8TDV - chains A and B of the 6 polymer chains in the assembly; structure by electron microscopy, 3.44 A resolution.

Chain A (and B):
Name: Deoxynucleoside triphosphate triphosphohydrolase SAMHD1
From: Homo sapiens
Notes: EC 3.1.5.-; chain B of this document is another copy of the same molecule, construct and numbering; everything in this record applies to it too
UniProtKB: Q9Y3Z3 (SAMH1_HUMAN); residue numbers follow UniProt; this construct covers 1-626
Amino-acid sequence (626 residues; each row starts with the number of its first residue):
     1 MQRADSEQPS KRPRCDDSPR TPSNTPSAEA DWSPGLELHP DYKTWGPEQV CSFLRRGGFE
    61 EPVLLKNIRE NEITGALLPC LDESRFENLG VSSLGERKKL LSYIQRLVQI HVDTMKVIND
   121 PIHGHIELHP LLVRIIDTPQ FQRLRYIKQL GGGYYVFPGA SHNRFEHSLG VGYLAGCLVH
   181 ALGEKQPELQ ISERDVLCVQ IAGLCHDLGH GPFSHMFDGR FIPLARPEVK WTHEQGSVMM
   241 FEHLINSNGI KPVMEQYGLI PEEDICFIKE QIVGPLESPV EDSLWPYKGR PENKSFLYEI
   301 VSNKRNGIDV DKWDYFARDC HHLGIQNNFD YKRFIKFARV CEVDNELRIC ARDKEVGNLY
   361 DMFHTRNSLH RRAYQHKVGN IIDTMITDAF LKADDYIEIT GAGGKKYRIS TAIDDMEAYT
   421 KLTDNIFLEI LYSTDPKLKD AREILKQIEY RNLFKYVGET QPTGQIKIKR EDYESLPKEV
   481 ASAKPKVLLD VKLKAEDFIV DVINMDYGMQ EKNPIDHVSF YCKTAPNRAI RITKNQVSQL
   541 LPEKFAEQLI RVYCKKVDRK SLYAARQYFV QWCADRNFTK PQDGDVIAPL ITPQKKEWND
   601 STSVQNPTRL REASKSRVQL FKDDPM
Unresolved in the structure: 1-113, 488-490, 506-513, 525-527, 534-546, 580-626 (chain B: 1-112, 278-281, 463-468, 489-491, 505-513, 521-548, 580-626)
Bound ions: Fe ion: His167, His206, Asp207, Asp311
Curated features (UniProtKB/Swiss-Prot):
  - active site: His233
  - binding site (GTP): Lys116, Val117, Asp137, Gln142, Arg145, Arg451, Lys455, Lys523
  - binding site (dATP): Asn119, Gln149, Val156, Arg164, His210, His215, Lys312, Tyr315, Asp319, Arg333, Arg352, Lys354, Asn358, Arg366, Gln375, His376, Lys377, Lys523
  - binding site (dCTP): Asn119, Gln149, Val156, Arg164, His210, His215, Lys312, Tyr315, Asp319, Arg333, Arg352, Lys354, Arg366, Arg372, Gln375, His376, Lys377, Lys523
  - binding site (dGTP): Asn119, Gln149, Leu150, Val156, Arg164, Lys312, Tyr315, Asp319, Arg333, Arg352, Lys354, Asn358, Arg366, Tyr374, Gln375, His376, Lys377, Lys523
  - binding site (dTTP): Asn119, Gln149, Val156, Arg164, His210, His215, Lys312, Tyr315, Asp319, Arg333, Arg352, Lys354, Gln375, His376, Lys377, Lys523
  - binding site (Mn(2+)): His167, His206, Asp207, Asp311
  - modified residue: Met1 (N-acetylmethionine), Ser18 (Phosphoserine), Thr21 (Phosphothreonine), Thr25 (Phosphothreonine), Ser33 (Phosphoserine), Ser93 (Phosphoserine), Thr592 (Microbial infection: Phosphothreonine)
  - cross-link (Glycyl lysine isopeptide (Lys-Gly)): Lys467 (interchain with G-Cter in SUMO2), Lys469 (interchain with G-Cter in SUMO2), Lys492 (interchain with G-Cter in SUMO2), Lys622 (interchain with G-Cter in SUMO2)
  - natural variant: Asp120 to His123 (deletion: In AGS5), His123 (H123P: In AGS5), Arg143 (R143C: In AGS5; R143H: In AGS5), Arg145 (R145Q: In AGS5), His167 (H167Y: In AGS5), Ile201 (I201N: In AGS5 and CHBL2), Gly209 (G209S: In AGS5), Met254 (M254V: In AGS5), Arg290 (R290H: In AGS5), Leu369 (L369S: In AGS5), Met385 (M385V: In AGS5), Ile448 (I448T: In AGS5), 1 further natural variant entry in UniProt
  - mutagenesis: Leu77 (L77F: Increased stability of the tetramer and increased deoxynucleoside triphosphate (dNTPase) activity; when associated with F-77 and F-80 and R-111), Cys80 (C80F: Increased stability of the tetramer and increased deoxynucleoside triphosphate (dNTPase) activity; when associated with F-77 and R-111), His111 (H111R: Increased stability of the tetramer and increased deoxynucleoside triphosphate (dNTPase) activity; when associated with F-77 and F-80), Asp137 (D137A: Impairs homotetramerization and nearly abolishes dNTPase activity), Gln142 (Q142E/A: Impairs homotetramerization and nearly abolishes dNTPase activity; when associated with K-145), Arg143 (R143A: Abolished ability to restrict infection by viruses), Arg145 (R145A: Impairs homotetramerization and nearly abolishes dNTPase activity. Abolished ability to restrict infection by viruses; R145K: Impairs homotetramerization and nearly abolishes dNTPase activity ...), Gln149 (Q149A: Abolished dNTPase activity without affecting homotetramerization. Abolished dNTPase activity; when associated with A-319), Arg164 (R164A: Abolished ability to restrict infection by viruses), His167 (H167A: Abolished ability to restrict infection by viruses), His206 to Asp207 (Abolishes zinc binding and dNTPase activity. Does not affect ability to promote DNA end resection at stalled replication forks), His206 (H206A: Abolished ability to restrict infection by viruses), 33 further mutagenesis entries in UniProt
From the paper describing this entry:
  - binding site for the 6-nt RNA strand: Asp137, Arg145
  - conformationally variable residues (helix shift, loop rearrangement): Asp361, His364, Arg372, Ile503 to Gln510
  - binding site for the 6-nt RNA strand: Lys116, Arg371, Arg451, Lys455 (proposed by the authors, not directly observed)
  - mutagenesis - D137N: increased catalytic activity on XTP
  - mutagenesis - D137N: increased binding to dX
  - mutagenesis - D137N (8-fold): increased binding to XTP

How chain A and chain B interact:
Contacting residue pairs - 54 pairs, chain A then chain B:
  Ile118(A) with Pro158(B), hydrophobic
  Asn119(A) with Pro158(B)
  Pro121(A) with Gly159(B)
  Asp137(A) with Glu449(B); Tyr450(B); Arg451(B)
  Thr138(A) with Glu449(B), hydrogen bond (backbone-backbone)
  Pro139(A) with Lys446(B); Glu449(B); Tyr450(B), hydrophobic
  Gln142(A) with Ile448(B); Glu449(B)
  Arg145(A) with Tyr154(B), hydrogen bond (side chain-backbone); Tyr155(B)
  Tyr146(A) with Tyr155(B), hydrogen bond; Phe427(B); Leu428(B), hydrophobic
  Tyr154(A) with Arg145(B), hydrogen bond (backbone-side chain); Asn163(B), hydrogen bond; Glu166(B), hydrogen bond
  Tyr155(A) with Arg145(B); Tyr146(B), hydrogen bond
  Pro158(A) with Ile118(B), hydrophobic; Asn119(B); Glu166(B)
  Ser161(A) with Ser161(B), hydrogen bond (side chain-backbone); His162(B), hydrogen bond (side chain-backbone); Asn163(B)
  His162(A) with Ser161(B), hydrogen bond (backbone-side chain)
  Asn163(A) with Tyr154(B), hydrogen bond; Ser161(B)
  Glu166(A) with Tyr154(B), hydrogen bond; Pro158(B)
  His321(A) with His321(B), hydrogen bond (side chain-backbone)
  His322(A) with His322(B)
  Leu323(A) with Asn119(B)
  Thr400(A) with Thr434(B)
  Thr420(A) with Tyr432(B)
  Lys421(A) with Tyr432(B)
  Thr423(A) with Tyr432(B)
  Asn425(A) with Asn425(B); Leu428(B)
  Phe427(A) with Tyr146(B)
  Leu428(A) with Tyr146(B), hydrophobic; Asn425(B)
  Tyr432(A) with Lys421(B); Thr423(B), hydrogen bond
  Thr434(A) with Thr400(B)
  Glu449(A) with Asp137(B); Pro139(B); Gln142(B)
  Tyr450(A) with Asp137(B); Pro139(B)
  Arg451(A) with Asp137(B)
Also at the interface, not in a pair above, chain A (35 interface residues in all): Gly159, Phe165, Gly324, Arg372
Also at the interface, not in a pair above, chain B (37 interface residues in all): Asp120, Pro121, Thr138, Phe165, Asn248, Thr420, Glu429

In short:
Chain A and chain B form an interface of 35 and 37 residues respectively; the contacts include 14 hydrogen
bonds. Among the polar pairs are Arg145(A)-Tyr154(B), Tyr146(A)-Tyr155(B) and Tyr154(A)-Asn163(B). The paper
reports a binding site for the 6-nt RNA strand at Asp137(A), Arg145(A) and Lys116(A) among others; D137N of
chain A increases catalytic activity on XTP.
Both chains are Deoxynucleoside triphosphate triphosphohydrolase SAMHD1 (Homo sapiens). Entry 8TDV (ssRNA
bound SAMHD1 T closed) was determined by electron microscopy together with 8TDW from the same study.
